PDB entry 7TR9 | electron microscopy, 3.90 A resolution | chains I and S of the 19 polymer chains in the assembly

Chain I:
Protein: Cas7a
Source organism: Pyrococcus furiosus DSM 3638
Reference sequence: Q8U333 (Q8U333_PYRFU); numbering as in UniProt (aligned over 1-336)
Amino-acid sequence (336 residues; numbered 1 to 336; the number before each row is that of its first residue):
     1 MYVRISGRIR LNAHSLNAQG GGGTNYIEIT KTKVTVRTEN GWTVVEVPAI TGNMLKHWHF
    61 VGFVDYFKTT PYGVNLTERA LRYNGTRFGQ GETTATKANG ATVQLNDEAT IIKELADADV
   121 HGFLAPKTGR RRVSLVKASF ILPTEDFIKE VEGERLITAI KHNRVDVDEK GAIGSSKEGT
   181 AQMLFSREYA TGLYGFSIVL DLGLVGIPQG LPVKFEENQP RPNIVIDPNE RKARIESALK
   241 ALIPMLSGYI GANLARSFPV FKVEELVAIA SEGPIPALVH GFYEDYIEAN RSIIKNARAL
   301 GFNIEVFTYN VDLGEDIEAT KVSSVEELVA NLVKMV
Disordered / not traced: 336

Chain S:
Molecule: Target strand DNA
Sequence (22 nucleotides; each row starts with the number of its first residue):
    42 GGGTTGGGGG AAGCACTGGG TC

How chain I and chain S interact:
Residue-residue contacts (20; chain I residue first):
  Gly21(I) - DG54(S)  sugar contact
  Gly21(I) - DC55(S)  hydrogen bond to the base
  Gly21(I) - DA56(S)  base contact
  Gly22(I) - DC55(S)  phosphate contact
  Gly22(I) - DC57(S)  base contact
  Gly23(I) - DG54(S)  sugar contact
  Gly23(I) - DC55(S)  phosphate contact
  Thr24(I) - DG54(S)  base contact
  Asn25(I) - DA53(S)  hydrogen bond to the phosphate
  Asn25(I) - DG54(S)  sugar contact
  Ile27(I) - DG54(S)  base contact
  Lys161(I) - DA53(S)  base contact
  Arg164(I) - DG54(S)  base contact
  Ser175(I) - DG51(S)  phosphate contact
  Ser175(I) - DA52(S)  phosphate contact
  Gln182(I) - DA52(S)  phosphate contact
  Met183(I) - DG54(S)  base contact
  Leu184(I) - DA52(S)  base contact
  Leu184(I) - DA53(S)  sugar contact
  Phe185(I) - DG54(S)  base contact
Also at the interface, not in a pair above, chain I (15 interface residues in all): Ile173, Gly174

Summary:
The interface between chain I and chain S involves 15 residues on one side and 7 on the other, with 2 hydrogen
bonds. Among the polar pairs are Gly21(I)-DC55(S) and Asn25(I)-DA53(S).
Here chain I is Cas7a (Pyrococcus furiosus DSM 3638) and chain S is Target strand DNA. Entry 7TR9 (Cascade
complex from type I-A CRISPR-Cas system) was determined by electron microscopy together with 7TR6, 7TR8 and
7TRA from the same study.
